7DL2 - chains A and C of the 6 polymer chains in the assembly; structure by electron microscopy, 4.40 A resolution (low resolution: residue-level contacts below are approximate; hydrogen-bond / salt-bridge calls are withheld).

== Chain A ==
Molecule: Isoform 7 of Tuberin
Source organism: Homo sapiens
UniProt: P49815 (TSC2_HUMAN), isoform P49815-7; the author numbering skips numbers that UniProt does not, so the offset changes along the chain: 50-936 = UniProt 1-887; 980-1245 = UniProt 888-1153; 1269-1807 = UniProt 1154-1692
Chain sequence (1692 residues; row label = number of the first residue in the row; note: 66 numbers in that range are skipped by the numbering (no residue carries them; nothing is unmodelled there)):
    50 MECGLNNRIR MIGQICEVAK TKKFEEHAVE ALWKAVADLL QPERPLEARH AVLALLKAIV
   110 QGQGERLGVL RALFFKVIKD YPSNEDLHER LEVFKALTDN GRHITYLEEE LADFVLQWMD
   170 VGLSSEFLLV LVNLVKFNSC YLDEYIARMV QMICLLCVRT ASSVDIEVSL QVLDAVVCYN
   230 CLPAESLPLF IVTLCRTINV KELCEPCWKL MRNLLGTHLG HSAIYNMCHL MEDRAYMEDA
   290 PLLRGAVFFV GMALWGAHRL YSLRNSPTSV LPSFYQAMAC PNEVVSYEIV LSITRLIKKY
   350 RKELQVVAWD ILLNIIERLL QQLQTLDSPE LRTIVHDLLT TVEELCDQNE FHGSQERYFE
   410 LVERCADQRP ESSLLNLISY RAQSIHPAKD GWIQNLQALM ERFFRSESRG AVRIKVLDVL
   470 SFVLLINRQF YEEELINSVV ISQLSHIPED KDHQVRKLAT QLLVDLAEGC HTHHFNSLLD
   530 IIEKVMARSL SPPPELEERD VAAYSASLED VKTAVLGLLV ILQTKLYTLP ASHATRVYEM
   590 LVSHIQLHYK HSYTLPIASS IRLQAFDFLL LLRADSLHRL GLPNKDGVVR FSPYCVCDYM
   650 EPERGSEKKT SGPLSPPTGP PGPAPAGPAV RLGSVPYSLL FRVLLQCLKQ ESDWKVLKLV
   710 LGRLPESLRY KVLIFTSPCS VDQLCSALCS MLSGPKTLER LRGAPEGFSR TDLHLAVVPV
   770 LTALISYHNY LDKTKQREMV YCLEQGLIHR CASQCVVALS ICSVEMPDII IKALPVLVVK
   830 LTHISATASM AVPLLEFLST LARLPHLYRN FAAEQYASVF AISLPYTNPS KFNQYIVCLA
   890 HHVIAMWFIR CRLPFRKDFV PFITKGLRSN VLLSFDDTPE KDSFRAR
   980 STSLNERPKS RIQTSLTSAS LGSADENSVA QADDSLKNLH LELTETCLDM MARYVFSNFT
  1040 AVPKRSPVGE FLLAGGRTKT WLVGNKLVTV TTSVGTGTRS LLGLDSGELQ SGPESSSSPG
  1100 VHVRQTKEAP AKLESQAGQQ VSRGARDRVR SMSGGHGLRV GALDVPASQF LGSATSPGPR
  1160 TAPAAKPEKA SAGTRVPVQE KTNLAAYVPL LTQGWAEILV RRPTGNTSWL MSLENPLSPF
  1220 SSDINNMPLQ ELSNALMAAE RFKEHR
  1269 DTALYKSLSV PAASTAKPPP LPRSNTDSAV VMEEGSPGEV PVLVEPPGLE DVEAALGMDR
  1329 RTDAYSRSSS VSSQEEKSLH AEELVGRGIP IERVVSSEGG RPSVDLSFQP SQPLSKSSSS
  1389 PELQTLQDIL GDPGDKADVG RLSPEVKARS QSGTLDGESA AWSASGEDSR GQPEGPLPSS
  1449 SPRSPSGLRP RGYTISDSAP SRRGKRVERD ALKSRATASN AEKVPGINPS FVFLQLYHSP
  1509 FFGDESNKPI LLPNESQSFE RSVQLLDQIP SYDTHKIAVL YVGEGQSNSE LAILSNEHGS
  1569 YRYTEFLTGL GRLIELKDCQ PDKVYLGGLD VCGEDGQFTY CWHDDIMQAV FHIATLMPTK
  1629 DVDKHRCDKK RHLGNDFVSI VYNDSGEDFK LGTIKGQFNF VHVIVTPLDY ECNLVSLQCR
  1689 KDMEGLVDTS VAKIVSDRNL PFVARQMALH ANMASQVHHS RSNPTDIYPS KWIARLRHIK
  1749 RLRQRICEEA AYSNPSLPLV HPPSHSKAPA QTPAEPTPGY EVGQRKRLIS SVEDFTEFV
Not modelled in the structure: 50-126, 349-357, 644-682, 751-757, 980-1014, 1083-1181, 1222-1229, 1269-1493, 1600-1604, 1627-1635, 1756-1807
Curated features (UniProtKB/Swiss-Prot):
  - modified residue (Phosphoserine): S1452, S1526
From the paper describing this entry:
  - catalytic residues: N1643 (proposed by the authors, not directly observed)
  - disease-associated variants - K1638N: decreased catalytic activity
  - mutagenesis - R1529A, R1529A/L1533A, L1533A, K1638A, R1639A, R1749A: decreased catalytic activity
  - self-association interface (contacts with another copy of this molecule): E1024 to F1038

== Chain C ==
Molecule: Hamartin
Source organism: Homo sapiens
UniProt: Q92574 (TSC1_HUMAN); residue numbers follow UniProt; this construct covers 1-1164
Chain sequence (1164 residues; row label = number of the first residue in the row):
     1 MAQQANVGEL LAMLDSPMLG VRDDVTAVFK ENLNSDRGPM LVNTLVDYYL ETSSQPALHI
    61 LTTLQEPHDK HLLDRINEYV GKAATRLSIL SLLGHVIRLQ PSWKHKLSQA PLLPSLLKCL
   121 KMDTDVVVLT TGVLVLITML PMIPQSGKQH LLDFFDIFGR LSSWCLKKPG HVAEVYLVHL
   181 HASVYALFHR LYGMYPCNFV SFLRSHYSMK ENLETFEEVV KPMMEHVRIH PELVTGSKDH
   241 ELDPRRWKRL ETHDVVIECA KISLDPTEAS YEDGYSVSHQ ISARFPHRSA DVTTSPYADT
   301 QNSYGCATST PYSTSRLMLL NMPGQLPQTL SSPSTRLITE PPQATLWSPS MVCGMTTPPT
   361 SPGNVPPDLS HPYSKVFGTT AGGKGTPLGT PATSPPPAPL CHSDDYVHIS LPQATVTPPR
   421 KEERMDSARP CLHRQHHLLN DRGSEEPPGS KGSVTLSDLP GFLGDLASEE DSIEKDKEEA
   481 AISRELSEIT TAEAEPVVPR GGFDSPFYRD SLPGSQRKTH SAASSSQGAS VNPEPLHSSL
   541 DKLGPDTPKQ AFTPIDLPCG SADESPAGDR ECQTSLETSI FTPSPCKIPP PTRVGFGSGQ
   601 PPPYDHLFEV ALPKTAHHFV IRKTEELLKK AKGNTEEDGV PSTSPMEVLD RLIQQGADAH
   661 SKELNKLPLP SKSVDWTHFG GSPPSDEIRT LRDQLLLLHN QLLYERFKRQ QHALRNRRLL
   721 RKVIKAAALE EHNAAMKDQL KLQEKDIQMW KVSLQKEQAR YNQLQEQRDT MVTKLHSQIR
   781 QLQHDREEFY NQSQELQTKL EDCRNMIAEL RIELKKANNK VCHTELLLSQ VSQKLSNSES
   841 VQQQMEFLNR QLLVLGEVNE LYLEQLQNKH SDTTKEVEMM KAAYRKELEK NRSHVLQQTQ
   901 RLDTSQKRIL ELESHLAKKD HLLLEQKKYL EDVKLQARGQ LQAAESRYEA QKRITQVFEL
   961 EILDLYGRLE KDGLLKKLEE EKAEAAEAAE ERLDCCNDGC SDSMVGHNEE ASGHNGETKT
  1021 PRPSSARGSS GSRGGGGSSS SSSELSTPEK PPHQRAGPFS SRWETTMGEA SASIPTTVGS
  1081 LPSSKSFLGM KARELFRNKS ESQCDEDGMT SSLSESLKTE LGKDLGVEAK IPLNLDGPHP
  1141 SPPTPDSVGQ LHIMDYNETH HEHS
Not modelled in the structure: 1-745, 970-1164
Curated features (UniProtKB/Swiss-Prot):
  - modified residue (Phosphoserine): S487, S505, S511, S521, S598, S1100
  - cross-link: K30 (Glycyl lysine isopeptide (Lys-Gly) (interchain with G-Cter in ubiquitin))
  - natural variant: R22 (R22W: In FCORD2), E51 (E51D: In TSC1; uncertain significance), L61 (L61R: In TSC1; uncertain significance), H68 (H68R: In a bladder tumor), L72 (L72P: In TSC1), L117 (L117P: In TSC1), V126 (V126I: In TSC1; uncertain significance), V128 (deletion: In TSC1), G132 (G132D: In TSC1; uncertain significance), V133 (V133I: In TSC1; uncertain significance), F158 (F158C: In a bladder tumor; F158S: Found in a patient suspected of having tuberous sclerosis; uncertain significance), C165 to S1164 (deletion: In TSC1), 33 further natural variant entries in UniProt
  - mutagenesis: K30 (K30R: Severe reduction of PELI1-induced ubiquitination), K632 (K632R: Moderate reduction of PELI1-induced ubiquitination), L941 (L941A: Abolished interaction with TBC1D7; when associated with 965-A--A-969), I954 to I962 (Reduced interaction with TBC1D7 without affecting interaction with TSC2), I954 (I954A: Abolished interaction with TBC1D7), F958 (F958A: Abolished interaction with TBC1D7), I962 (I962A: Abolished interaction with TBC1D7), L965 to L969 (Slightly reduced interaction with TBC1D7 without affecting interaction with TSC2)

== Interface between chain A and chain C ==
Residue-residue contacts - 34 pairs, chain A then chain C:
  L361(A) - Q951(C)
  K438(A) - Y929(C)
  D439(A) - Y929(C)
  Q478(A) - Q926(C)
  L578(A) - R908(C)
  L578(A) - E911(C)
  S625(A) - Q900(C)
  L629(A) - Q900(C)
  F640(A) - K907(C)
  S641(A) - K907(C)
  P642(A) - Q900(C)
  P642(A) - K907(C)
  Y643(A) - K907(C)
  R1078(A) - Q844(C)
  L1081(A) - F847(C)
  N1182(A) - S840(C)
  L1183(A) - V841(C)
  L1183(A) - Q844(C)
  E1230(A) - Q833(C)
  S1232(A) - V841(C)
  L1235(A) - Q844(C)
  L1235(A) - L848(C)
  R1245(A) - Q851(C)
  R1245(A) - L855(C)
  Y1569(A) - M880(C)
  Y1569(A) - K881(C)
  Y1569(A) - Y884(C)
  R1570(A) - R892(C)
  E1573(A) - K881(C)
  E1573(A) - R885(C)
  T1576(A) - K881(C)
  Y1678(A) - E889(C)
  E1679(A) - R885(C)
  D1705(A) - R885(C)
Other interface residues (no listed pair), chain A (33 interface residues in all): Y480, Y576, L626, G1082, H1244, G1577, D1677
Other interface residues (no listed pair), chain C (26 interface residues in all): M845, V854, L888, L896, T904
The authors on this interface:
  - interface residues, chain C: K890(C)

== Overview ==
33 residues of chain A face 26 of chain C across their interface. From UniProt: 17 mutagenesis sites on chain
C. The paper reports the catalytic residue N1643(A); K1638N, R1529A and R1529A/L1533A of chain A, among
others, reduce catalytic activity; 7 substitutions were tested in all.
Here chain A is Isoform 7 of Tuberin and chain C is Hamartin, both from Homo sapiens. Entry 7DL2 (Cryo-EM
structure of human TSC complex) was determined by electron microscopy.
